Entry 6RH9 (X-ray diffraction, 1.85 A resolution); this record covers chains A and C of the 3 polymer chains in the assembly.

[Chain A (and C)]
Name: Two-domain laccase
Organism: Streptomyces griseoflavus
Notes: EC 1.10.3.2; chain C of this document is another copy of the same molecule, construct and numbering; everything in this record applies to it too
Reference sequence: A0A0M4FJ81 (A0A0M4FJ81_9ACTN); residue numbers follow UniProt; this construct covers 1-322
Amino-acid sequence (322 residues; each row starts with the number of its first residue):
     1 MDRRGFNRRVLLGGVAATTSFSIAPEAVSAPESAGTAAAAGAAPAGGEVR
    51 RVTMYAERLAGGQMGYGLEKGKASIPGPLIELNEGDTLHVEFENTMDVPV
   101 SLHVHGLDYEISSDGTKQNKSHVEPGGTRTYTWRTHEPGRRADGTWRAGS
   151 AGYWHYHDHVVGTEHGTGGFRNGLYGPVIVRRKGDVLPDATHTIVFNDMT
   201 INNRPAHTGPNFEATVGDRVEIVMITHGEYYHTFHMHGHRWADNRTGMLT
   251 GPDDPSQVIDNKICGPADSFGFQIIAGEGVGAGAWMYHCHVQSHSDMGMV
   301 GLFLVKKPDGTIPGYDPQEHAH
Not modelled in the structure: 1-39, 318-322 (chain C: 1-40, 318-322)
Sequence notes: conflict Phe21 (Leu in A0A0M4FJ81); engineered mutation Phe170 (Ile in A0A0M4FJ81)
Ion coordination: Cu ion site 1: His103 (shared with 1 residue of chain B); Cu ion site 2: His105, His157 (shared with 1 residue of chain B); Cu ion site 3: His159 (shared with 2 residues of chain B); Cu ion site 4: His232, Cys289, His294; Cu ion site 5: His235 (shared with His103(C) of chain C); Cu ion site 6: His237, His288 (shared with His159(C) of chain C); Cu ion site 7: His290 (shared with His105(C), His157(C) of chain C)
What the authors report for this chain:
  - mutagenesis - H165F (a factor of 255): decreased catalytic activity on ABTS
  - mutagenesis - H165A (1.7-fold): increased catalytic activity on ABTS
  - mutagenesis - H165A: unchanged stability
  - mutagenesis - H165A: increased catalytic activity on 10 mM NaN3
  - mutagenesis - H165F: decreased catalytic activity on K4[Fe(CN)6]
  - mutagenesis - H165F: abolished catalytic activity on 2,6-DMP
  - mutagenesis - H165A (2.8-fold): increased catalytic activity on K4[Fe(CN)6]

[How chain A and chain C interact]
Residue-residue contacts - 85 pairs, chain A then chain C:
  Val186(A) - Thr145(C)
  Arg219(A) - Arg141(C)
  Arg219(A) - Asp143(C)  salt bridge
  Arg219(A) - Thr145(C)  hydrogen bond
  Tyr231(A) - Glu229(C)  hydrogen bond (side chain-backbone)
  Tyr231(A) - Tyr230(C)  hydrogen bond (side chain-backbone)
  Tyr231(A) - Tyr231(C)  hydrogen bond (side chain-backbone)
  Tyr231(A) - Pro266(C)
  Thr233(A) - Gly265(C)
  Thr233(A) - Pro266(C)  hydrogen bond (side chain-backbone)
  His235(A) - His103(C)
  His235(A) - His105(C)
  His237(A) - His103(C)
  His237(A) - Tyr109(C)
  His237(A) - Asp114(C)  salt bridge
  His237(A) - Thr116(C)
  His237(A) - His159(C)
  Gly238(A) - Tyr109(C)  hydrogen bond (backbone-side chain)
  Arg240(A) - Gly106(C)  hydrogen bond (side chain-backbone)
  Arg240(A) - Leu107(C)
  Arg240(A) - Asp108(C)  salt bridge
  Arg240(A) - His136(C)
  Leu249(A) - Trp146(C)
  Leu249(A) - Ala148(C)  hydrophobic
  Thr250(A) - Trp146(C)
  Gly251(A) - Arg140(C)
  Gly251(A) - Trp146(C)
  Pro252(A) - Arg140(C)
  Pro252(A) - Trp146(C)  hydrophobic
  Pro255(A) - Asn244(C)
  Pro255(A) - Arg245(C)
  Pro255(A) - Thr250(C)
  Pro255(A) - Asp254(C)
  Gln257(A) - Asp243(C)  hydrogen bond
  Gln257(A) - Asn244(C)
  Gln257(A) - Lys262(C)
  Val258(A) - Ala148(C)  hydrophobic
  Val258(A) - Gly149(C)
  Val258(A) - Trp154(C)
  Ile259(A) - Trp154(C)  hydrophobic
  Asp260(A) - His105(C)  salt bridge
  Asp260(A) - Gly106(C)  hydrogen bond (side chain-backbone)
  Asp260(A) - Trp154(C)
  Asn261(A) - Pro266(C)  hydrogen bond (side chain-backbone)
  Asn261(A) - Ala267(C)  hydrogen bond (side chain-backbone)
  Asn261(A) - Asp268(C)  hydrogen bond
  Lys262(A) - Asp268(C)
  Ile263(A) - Cys264(C)
  Ile263(A) - Gly265(C)
  Ile263(A) - Asp268(C)
  Ile275(A) - Arg141(C)
  Glu278(A) - Arg141(C)  salt bridge
  Glu278(A) - Arg147(C)  salt bridge
  Gly279(A) - Asp108(C)
  Gly279(A) - Arg134(C)  hydrogen bond (backbone-side chain)
  Gly279(A) - Arg147(C)
  Val280(A) - Tyr109(C)
  Val280(A) - Glu110(C)
  Ala284(A) - Ile111(C)
  Ala284(A) - Asn119(C)
  Trp285(A) - Tyr109(C)
  Trp285(A) - Glu110(C)
  Trp285(A) - Ile111(C)
  Met286(A) - Thr116(C)
  Met286(A) - Gln118(C)
  His288(A) - His159(C)
  His288(A) - His165(C)
  His290(A) - His105(C)
  His290(A) - His157(C)
  His290(A) - Phe170(C)
  His290(A) - Pro266(C)
  His290(A) - Ala267(C)
  Val291(A) - Gly228(C)
  Val291(A) - Glu229(C)
  Val291(A) - Pro266(C)  hydrophobic
  Gln292(A) - His165(C)  hydrogen bond (side chain-backbone)
  Gln292(A) - Thr167(C)  hydrogen bond
  Gln292(A) - Phe170(C)
  Gln292(A) - Gly228(C)  hydrogen bond (backbone-backbone)
  Ser293(A) - Glu229(C)  hydrogen bond
  Ser295(A) - His165(C)
  Asp296(A) - Thr163(C)  hydrogen bond
  Asp296(A) - His165(C)
  Asp296(A) - Thr167(C)  hydrogen bond
  Val300(A) - His165(C)
Also at the interface, not in a pair above, chain A (38 interface residues in all): Ser256, Ala282, Gly283
Also at the interface, not in a pair above, chain C (48 interface residues in all): Gly166, Ser256, Ile263, Phe270

[Summary]
Chain A and chain C form an interface of 38 and 48 residues respectively, with 19 hydrogen bonds and 6 salt
bridges. Polar contacts include Arg219(A)-Asp143(C), His237(A)-Asp114(C) and Arg240(A)-Asp108(C). From the
paper: H165F of chain A reduces catalytic activity on ABTS; H165A of chain A increases catalytic activity on
ABTS.
Both chains are Two-domain laccase (Streptomyces griseoflavus). Entry 6RH9 (Crystal Structure of Two-Domain
Laccase mutant I170F from Streptomyces griseoflavus) was determined by X-ray diffraction together with 6RHQ,
6S0O, 6FC7, 6FDJ and 5MKM from the same study.
